PDB entry 1RYS | X-ray diffraction, 2.03 A resolution | chains C and A of the 3 polymer chains in the assembly

== Chain C ==
Molecule: 13-nt DNA strand
Sequence (13 nucleotides; numbered 1802 to 1814; the number before each row is that of its first residue):
  1802 GGGGAAGGAT TCA
Ion coordination: Ca2+: DT1811 (shared with Asp294(A) of chain A)

== Chain A ==
Protein: DNA polymerase IV
Source organism: Sulfolobus solfataricus
Notes: EC 2.7.7.7
UniProtKB: Q97W02 (DPO42_SULSO); numbering as in UniProt (aligned over 1-352)
Chain sequence (352 residues; each row starts with the number of its first residue):
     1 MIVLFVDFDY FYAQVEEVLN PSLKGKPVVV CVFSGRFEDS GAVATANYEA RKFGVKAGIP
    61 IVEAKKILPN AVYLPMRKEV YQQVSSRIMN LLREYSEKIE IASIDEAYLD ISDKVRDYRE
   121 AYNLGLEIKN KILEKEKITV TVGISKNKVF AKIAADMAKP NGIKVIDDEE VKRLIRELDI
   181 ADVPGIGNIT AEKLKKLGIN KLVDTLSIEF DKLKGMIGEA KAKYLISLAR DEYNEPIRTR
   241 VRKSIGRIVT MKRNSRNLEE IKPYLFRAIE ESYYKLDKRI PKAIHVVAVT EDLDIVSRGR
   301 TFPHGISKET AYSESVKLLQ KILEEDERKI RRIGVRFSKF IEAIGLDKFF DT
Not modelled in the structure: 342-352
Ion coordination: Ca2+ site 1: Asp7, Phe8, Asp105 (together with ATP); Ca2+ site 2: Asp105 (together with ATP); Ca2+ site 3: Asp294 (shared with DT1811(C) of chain C)
Ligand contacts: ATP (adenosine-5'-triphosphate): Asp7, Asp9, Tyr10, Phe11, Ala44, Thr45, Arg51, Asp105, Glu106, Lys159
UniProt features mapped onto this chain:
  - active site: Glu106
  - binding site (Mg(2+)): Asp7, Asp105
  - site: Tyr12 (Substrate discrimination)
  - mutagenesis: Asp105 to Glu106 (Loss of function), Glu342 to Thr352 (Almost complete loss of interaction with PCNA)
What the authors report for this chain:
  - catalytic residues: Asp7, Asp105, Glu106

== Chain C / chain A interface ==
Pairs across the interface - 22 pairs, chain C then chain A:
  DA1807(C) - Thr301(A)  sugar contact
  DA1807(C) - Lys339(A)  salt bridge to the phosphate
  DG1808(C) - Arg300(A)  phosphate contact
  DG1808(C) - Thr301(A)  hydrogen bond to the phosphate
  DG1809(C) - Ser297(A)  phosphate contact
  DG1809(C) - Arg298(A)  salt bridge to the phosphate
  DG1809(C) - Gly299(A)  hydrogen bond to the phosphate
  DA1810(C) - Val296(A)  phosphate contact
  DA1810(C) - Ser297(A)  hydrogen bond to the phosphate
  DA1810(C) - Arg298(A)  salt bridge to the phosphate
  DT1812(C) - Ile189(A)  phosphate contact
  DT1812(C) - Thr190(A)  phosphate contact
  DT1812(C) - Lys193(A)  salt bridge to the phosphate
  DC1813(C) - Gly185(A)  sugar contact
  DC1813(C) - Ile186(A)  phosphate contact
  DC1813(C) - Gly187(A)  hydrogen bond to the phosphate
  DC1813(C) - Asn188(A)  phosphate contact
  DC1813(C) - Ile189(A)  hydrogen bond to the phosphate
  DC1813(C) - Thr190(A)  hydrogen bond to the phosphate
  DA1814(C) - Pro184(A)  phosphate contact
  DA1814(C) - Gly185(A)  hydrogen bond to the phosphate
  DA1814(C) - Gly187(A)  phosphate contact
Other interface residues (no listed pair), chain C (8 interface residues in all): DT1811
Other interface residues (no listed pair), chain A (18 interface residues in all): Lys221, His285, Ile295

== Summary ==
8 residues of chain C face 18 of chain A across their interface, with 7 hydrogen bonds and 4 salt bridges.
Polar contacts include DG1808(C)-Thr301(A), DG1809(C)-Gly299(A) and DA1810(C)-Ser297(A). Bound to chain A:
ATP. The paper reports catalytic residues Asp7(A), Asp105(A) and Glu106(A).
Here chain C is a 13-nt DNA strand and chain A is DNA polymerase IV (Sulfolobus solfataricus). Entry 1RYS
(Replication of a cis-syn thymine dimer at atomic resolution) was determined by X-ray diffraction (same
publication as 1RYR).
